7L4U - chain A; structure by X-ray diffraction, 2.25 A resolution.

[Chain A]
Name: Monoglyceride lipase
Source organism: Homo sapiens
UniProtKB: A0A0C4DFN3 (A0A0C4DFN3_HUMAN); residues 0-303 here correspond to UniProt positions 10-313 (UniProt number = residue number + 10)
Sequence (320 residues; each row starts with the number of its first residue; numbers below 1 keep their minus sign (Met-16 is residue -16)):
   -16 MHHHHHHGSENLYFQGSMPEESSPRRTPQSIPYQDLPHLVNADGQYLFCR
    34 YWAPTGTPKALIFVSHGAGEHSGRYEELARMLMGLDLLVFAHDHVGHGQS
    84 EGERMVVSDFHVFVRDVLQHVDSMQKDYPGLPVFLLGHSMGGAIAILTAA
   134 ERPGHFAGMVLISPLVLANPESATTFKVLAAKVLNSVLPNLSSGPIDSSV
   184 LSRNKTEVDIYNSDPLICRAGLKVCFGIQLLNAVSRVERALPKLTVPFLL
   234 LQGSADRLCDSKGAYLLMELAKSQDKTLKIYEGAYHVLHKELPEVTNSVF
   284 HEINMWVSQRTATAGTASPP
Unresolved in the structure: -16 to 5, 151-155, 296-303
Sequence notes: initiating methionine (-16); expression tag (-15 to -1); conflict Ala36 (Lys46 in A0A0C4DFN3), Ser169 (Leu179 in A0A0C4DFN3), Ser176 (Leu186 in A0A0C4DFN3)
Residues lining bound ligands: XP7 ((5S)-5-(3-{4-[(2-chloro-4-fluorophenoxy)methyl]piperidin-1-yl}-3-oxopropyl)pyrrolidin-2-one): Gly50, Ala51, Glu53, Arg57, His121, Ser122, Met123, Leu148, Ile179, Leu184, Tyr194, Leu205, Gly210, Leu213, Leu214, Val217, Leu241, His269, Val270

[Overview]
Ligands of chain A: compound XP7.
Chain A is Monoglyceride lipase (Homo sapiens); the structure, Crystal structure of human monoacylglycerol
lipase in complex with compound 1h, was determined by X-ray diffraction (same publication as 7L4T, 7L4W and
7L50).
